4V3E - chains A and B; structure by X-ray diffraction, 2.90 A resolution.

== Chain A ==
Molecule: IT4VAR07 cidra
Source organism: Plasmodium falciparum
Notes: fragment: cidra
Sequence (251 residues; row label = number of the first residue in the row):
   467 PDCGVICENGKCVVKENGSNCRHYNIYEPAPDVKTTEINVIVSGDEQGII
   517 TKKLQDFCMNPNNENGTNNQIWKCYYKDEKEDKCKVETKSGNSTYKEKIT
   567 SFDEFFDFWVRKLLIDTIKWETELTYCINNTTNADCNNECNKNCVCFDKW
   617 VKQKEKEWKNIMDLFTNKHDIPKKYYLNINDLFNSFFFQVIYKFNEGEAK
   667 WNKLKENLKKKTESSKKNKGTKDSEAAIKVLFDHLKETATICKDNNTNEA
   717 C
Disordered / not traced: 467-496, 553-561, 595-598, 679-690, 714-717
Disulfide bonds: Cys524-Cys612, Cys540-Cys550, Cys593-Cys606, Cys610-Cys708

== Chain B ==
Molecule: Endothelial protein C receptor
Source organism: Homo sapiens
UniProt: Q9UNN8 (EPCR_HUMAN); residues 8-178 here correspond to UniProt positions 25-195 (UniProt number = residue number + 17)
Sequence (171 residues; row label = number of the first residue in the row):
     8 LQRLHMLQISYFRDPYHVWYQGNASLGGHLTHVLEGPDTNTTIIQLQPLQ
    58 EPESWARTQSGLQSYLLQFHGLVRLVHQERTLAFPLTIRCFLGCELPPEG
   108 SRAHVFFEVAVNGSSFVSFRPERALWQADTQVTSGVVTFTLQQLNAYNRT
   158 RYELREFLEDTCVQYVQKHIS
Disordered / not traced: 8, 138-140
Swiss-Prot annotation at these positions:
  - glycosylation (N-linked (GlcNAc...) asparagine): Asn30, Asn47, Asn119, Asn155
Disulfide bonds: Cys101-Cys169
Glycans and other covalent adducts: N-acetylglucosamine (NAG) linked to Asn30, Asn47, Asn119, Asn155

== Chain A / chain B interface ==
Pairs across the interface (38):
  Asp569(A) - Tyr23(B)
  Asp569(A) - His24(B)  salt bridge
  Glu570(A) - Tyr23(B)
  Asp573(A) - Tyr23(B)
  Asp573(A) - Arg81(B)  salt bridge
  Asp573(A) - Gln85(B)  hydrogen bond
  Arg577(A) - Gln85(B)  hydrogen bond
  Lys640(A) - Tyr23(B)
  Lys640(A) - His24(B)
  Lys640(A) - Asp45(B)  salt bridge
  Lys640(A) - Thr46(B)
  Asp647(A) - Leu74(B)
  Asn650(A) - Ser71(B)  hydrogen bond
  Asn650(A) - Leu74(B)
  Asn650(A) - Gln75(B)
  Asn650(A) - Arg156(B)
  Ser651(A) - Leu74(B)
  Ser651(A) - Gly78(B)
  Ser651(A) - Arg81(B)  hydrogen bond
  Phe653(A) - Arg156(B)
  Phe654(A) - Gln75(B)
  Phe654(A) - Leu79(B)  hydrophobic
  Phe654(A) - Leu82(B)
  Phe654(A) - Tyr154(B)  hydrophobic
  Gln655(A) - Gly78(B)
  Gln655(A) - Arg81(B)  hydrogen bond
  Gln655(A) - Leu82(B)
  Gln655(A) - Gln85(B)  hydrogen bond
  Ile657(A) - Tyr154(B)
  Tyr658(A) - Leu82(B)  hydrophobic
  Tyr658(A) - Glu86(B)  hydrogen bond
  Tyr658(A) - Phe146(B)  hydrophobic
  Tyr658(A) - Gln150(B)
  Tyr658(A) - Tyr154(B)
  Lys659(A) - Glu86(B)  salt bridge
  Glu664(A) - Tyr154(B)
  Glu664(A) - Asn155(B)  hydrogen bond (side chain-backbone)
  Glu664(A) - Arg156(B)  hydrogen bond (side chain-backbone)
Also at the interface, not in a pair above, chain A (17 interface residues in all): Lys639, Phe652
Also at the interface, not in a pair above, chain B (19 interface residues in all): Thr157

== Overview ==
17 residues of chain A face 19 of chain B across their interface; the contacts include 9 hydrogen bonds and 4
salt bridges. Among the polar pairs are Asp569(A)-His24(B), Asp573(A)-Arg81(B) and Lys640(A)-Asp45(B).
Chain A is IT4VAR07 cidra (Plasmodium falciparum) and chain B is Endothelial protein C receptor (Homo
sapiens); the structure, The CIDRa domain from IT4var07 PfEMP1 bound to endothelial protein C receptor, was
determined by X-ray diffraction together with 4V3D from the same study.
